Entry 2Y0M (X-ray diffraction, 2.70 A resolution); this record covers chains A and B.

Chain A:
Protein: Probable histone acetyltransferase MYST1
From: Homo sapiens
Notes: fragment: hat domain, residues 174-458
UniProt: Q9H7Z6 (MYST1_HUMAN); residue numbers follow UniProt; this construct covers 174-458
Chain sequence (287 residues; each row starts with the number of its first residue):
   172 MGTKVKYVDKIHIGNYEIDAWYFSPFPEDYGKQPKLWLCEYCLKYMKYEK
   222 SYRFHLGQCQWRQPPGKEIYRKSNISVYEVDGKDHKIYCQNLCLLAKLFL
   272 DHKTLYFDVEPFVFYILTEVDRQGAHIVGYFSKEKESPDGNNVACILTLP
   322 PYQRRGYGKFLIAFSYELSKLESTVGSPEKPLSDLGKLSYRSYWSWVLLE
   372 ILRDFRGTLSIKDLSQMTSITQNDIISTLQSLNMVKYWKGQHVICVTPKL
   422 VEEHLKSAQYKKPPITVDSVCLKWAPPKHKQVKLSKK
Unresolved in the structure: 172-176, 450-458
Construct notes: expression tag (172-173)
Modified positions: Lys274 (n(6)-acetyllysine; ALY); Cys316 (s-hydroxycysteine; CSO); Cys416 (s-hydroxycysteine; CSO)
Metal / ion sites: Zn2+: Cys210, Cys213, His226, Cys230
Ligand contacts: acetyl coenzyme A (ACO): Trp192, Phe270, Leu271, Val314, Ala315, Cys316, Ile317, Leu318, Thr319, Gln324, Arg325, Arg326, Gly327, Tyr328, Gly329, Lys330, Pro349, Glu350, Leu353, Ser354, Leu356, Gly357, Leu359, Ser360, Ser363, Tyr408, Lys432
Reported in the primary citation:
  - Zn2+ coordination: Cys210, Cys213, His226, Cys230
  - catalytic residues: Glu350
  - mutagenesis - E350Q: abolished catalytic activity on histone H4 N-terminal tail peptide
  - binding site for acetyl coenzyme A: Cys316, Glu350
  - post-translational modification sites: Lys274
  - mutagenesis - K274A: decreased stability
  - mutagenesis - K274A: abolished catalytic activity
  - mutagenesis - C316S: decreased catalytic activity

Chain B:
Protein: Male-specific lethal 1 homolog
From: Mus musculus
Notes: fragment: pehe domain, residues 470-540
UniProt: Q6PDM1 (MSL1_MOUSE); residues 470-540 here = UniProt positions 470-540
Chain sequence (74 residues; each row starts with the number of its first residue):
   467 GAMGETSVLAVPSWRDHSVEPLRDPNPSDILENLDDSVFSKRHAKLELDE
   517 KRRKRWDIQRIREQRILQRLQLRM
Unresolved in the structure: 467-494, 537-540
Construct notes: expression tag (467-469)

Interface between chain A and chain B:
Pairs across the interface (44; chain A residue first):
  Pro198(A) with Arg508(B); His509(B); Leu512(B), hydrophobic
  Glu199(A) with Arg508(B), salt bridge
  Tyr201(A) with Glu498(B), hydrogen bond; Arg508(B), hydrogen bond
  Lys215(A) with Leu500(B), hydrogen bond (side chain-backbone); Asp502(B), salt bridge; Phe505(B)
  Tyr216(A) with Phe505(B), hydrophobic; Arg508(B), hydrogen bond; His509(B), hydrogen bond
  Met217(A) with Glu498(B); Leu500(B), hydrophobic
  Lys218(A) with Glu498(B), hydrogen bond (backbone-side chain)
  Tyr219(A) with Asp495(B); Ile496(B); Glu498(B), hydrogen bond (backbone-side chain)
  Lys221(A) with Asp495(B)
  Ser222(A) with Leu497(B); Glu498(B), hydrogen bond
  His226(A) with Leu500(B)
  Lys257(A) with Glu513(B), salt bridge
  Ile258(A) with Asp502(B); Phe505(B), hydrophobic; Ser506(B)
  Gln261(A) with His509(B), hydrogen bond; Glu513(B)
  Asn262(A) with Phe505(B); His509(B)
  Thr275(A) with Glu516(B)
  Leu276(A) with Glu516(B); Lys520(B)
  Tyr277(A) with Glu516(B), hydrogen bond (backbone-side chain)
  Phe278(A) with His509(B); Leu512(B), hydrophobic; Glu513(B); Glu516(B), hydrogen bond (backbone-side chain)
  Asp279(A) with Glu516(B), hydrogen bond (backbone-side chain); Lys517(B); Lys520(B)
  Glu281(A) with Glu513(B); Lys517(B), salt bridge
  Glu305(A) with Lys520(B), salt bridge
Other interface residues (no listed pair), chain A (25 interface residues in all): Phe225, Leu265, Phe283
Other interface residues (no listed pair), chain B (16 interface residues in all): Asp501
The authors on this interface:
  - specific contacts: Tyr201(A)-Glu498(B), Ser222(A)-Glu498(B), Phe278(A)-Glu516(B), Glu498(B)-Lys218(A) (backbone contact), Glu498(B)-Tyr219(A) (backbone contact), Glu516(B)-Tyr277(A) (backbone contact), Glu516(B)-Asp279(A) (backbone contact)
  - interface residues, chain A: Phe197(A), Glu199(A), Tyr201(A), Tyr216(A), Ser222(A), Lys257(A), Gln261(A), Phe278(A)
  - interface residues, chain B: Glu498(B), Leu500(B), Asp502(B), Phe505(B), Arg508(B), His509(B), Leu512(B), Glu513(B)
  - hot spots on chain B (mutagenesis) - E498R, F505R, H509R: abolished binding to Probable histone acetyltransferase MYST1 (chain A)

In short:
25 residues of chain A face 16 of chain B across their interface, with 12 hydrogen bonds and 5 salt bridges.
Polar contacts include Glu199(A)-Arg508(B), Lys215(A)-Asp502(B) and Lys257(A)-Glu513(B). The authors report
contacts between Tyr201(A) and Glu498(B), Ser222(A) and Glu498(B) and Phe278(A) and Glu516(B); backbone
contacts between Glu498(B) and Lys218(A), Glu498(B) and Tyr219(A) and Glu516(B) and Tyr277(A) among others.
The paper reports the catalytic residue Glu350(A); E498R, F505R and H509R of chain B abolish binding to
Probable histone acetyltransferase MYST1 (chain A); 6 substitutions were tested in all.
Here chain A is Probable histone acetyltransferase MYST1 (Homo sapiens) and chain B is Male-specific lethal 1
homolog (Mus musculus). Entry 2Y0M (Crystal structure of the complex between dosage compensation factors MSL1
and mof) was determined by X-ray diffraction together with 2Y0N from the same study.
